PDB entry 8JUU | electron microscopy, 3.80 A resolution | chains A and M of the 16 polymer chains in the assembly

# Chain A
Molecule: LDL receptor related protein 2
Source organism: Rattus norvegicus
UniProt: A0A0G2K9W7 (A0A0G2K9W7_RAT); residues 1-4660 here = UniProt positions 1-4660
Amino-acid sequence (4660 residues; each row starts with the number of its first residue):
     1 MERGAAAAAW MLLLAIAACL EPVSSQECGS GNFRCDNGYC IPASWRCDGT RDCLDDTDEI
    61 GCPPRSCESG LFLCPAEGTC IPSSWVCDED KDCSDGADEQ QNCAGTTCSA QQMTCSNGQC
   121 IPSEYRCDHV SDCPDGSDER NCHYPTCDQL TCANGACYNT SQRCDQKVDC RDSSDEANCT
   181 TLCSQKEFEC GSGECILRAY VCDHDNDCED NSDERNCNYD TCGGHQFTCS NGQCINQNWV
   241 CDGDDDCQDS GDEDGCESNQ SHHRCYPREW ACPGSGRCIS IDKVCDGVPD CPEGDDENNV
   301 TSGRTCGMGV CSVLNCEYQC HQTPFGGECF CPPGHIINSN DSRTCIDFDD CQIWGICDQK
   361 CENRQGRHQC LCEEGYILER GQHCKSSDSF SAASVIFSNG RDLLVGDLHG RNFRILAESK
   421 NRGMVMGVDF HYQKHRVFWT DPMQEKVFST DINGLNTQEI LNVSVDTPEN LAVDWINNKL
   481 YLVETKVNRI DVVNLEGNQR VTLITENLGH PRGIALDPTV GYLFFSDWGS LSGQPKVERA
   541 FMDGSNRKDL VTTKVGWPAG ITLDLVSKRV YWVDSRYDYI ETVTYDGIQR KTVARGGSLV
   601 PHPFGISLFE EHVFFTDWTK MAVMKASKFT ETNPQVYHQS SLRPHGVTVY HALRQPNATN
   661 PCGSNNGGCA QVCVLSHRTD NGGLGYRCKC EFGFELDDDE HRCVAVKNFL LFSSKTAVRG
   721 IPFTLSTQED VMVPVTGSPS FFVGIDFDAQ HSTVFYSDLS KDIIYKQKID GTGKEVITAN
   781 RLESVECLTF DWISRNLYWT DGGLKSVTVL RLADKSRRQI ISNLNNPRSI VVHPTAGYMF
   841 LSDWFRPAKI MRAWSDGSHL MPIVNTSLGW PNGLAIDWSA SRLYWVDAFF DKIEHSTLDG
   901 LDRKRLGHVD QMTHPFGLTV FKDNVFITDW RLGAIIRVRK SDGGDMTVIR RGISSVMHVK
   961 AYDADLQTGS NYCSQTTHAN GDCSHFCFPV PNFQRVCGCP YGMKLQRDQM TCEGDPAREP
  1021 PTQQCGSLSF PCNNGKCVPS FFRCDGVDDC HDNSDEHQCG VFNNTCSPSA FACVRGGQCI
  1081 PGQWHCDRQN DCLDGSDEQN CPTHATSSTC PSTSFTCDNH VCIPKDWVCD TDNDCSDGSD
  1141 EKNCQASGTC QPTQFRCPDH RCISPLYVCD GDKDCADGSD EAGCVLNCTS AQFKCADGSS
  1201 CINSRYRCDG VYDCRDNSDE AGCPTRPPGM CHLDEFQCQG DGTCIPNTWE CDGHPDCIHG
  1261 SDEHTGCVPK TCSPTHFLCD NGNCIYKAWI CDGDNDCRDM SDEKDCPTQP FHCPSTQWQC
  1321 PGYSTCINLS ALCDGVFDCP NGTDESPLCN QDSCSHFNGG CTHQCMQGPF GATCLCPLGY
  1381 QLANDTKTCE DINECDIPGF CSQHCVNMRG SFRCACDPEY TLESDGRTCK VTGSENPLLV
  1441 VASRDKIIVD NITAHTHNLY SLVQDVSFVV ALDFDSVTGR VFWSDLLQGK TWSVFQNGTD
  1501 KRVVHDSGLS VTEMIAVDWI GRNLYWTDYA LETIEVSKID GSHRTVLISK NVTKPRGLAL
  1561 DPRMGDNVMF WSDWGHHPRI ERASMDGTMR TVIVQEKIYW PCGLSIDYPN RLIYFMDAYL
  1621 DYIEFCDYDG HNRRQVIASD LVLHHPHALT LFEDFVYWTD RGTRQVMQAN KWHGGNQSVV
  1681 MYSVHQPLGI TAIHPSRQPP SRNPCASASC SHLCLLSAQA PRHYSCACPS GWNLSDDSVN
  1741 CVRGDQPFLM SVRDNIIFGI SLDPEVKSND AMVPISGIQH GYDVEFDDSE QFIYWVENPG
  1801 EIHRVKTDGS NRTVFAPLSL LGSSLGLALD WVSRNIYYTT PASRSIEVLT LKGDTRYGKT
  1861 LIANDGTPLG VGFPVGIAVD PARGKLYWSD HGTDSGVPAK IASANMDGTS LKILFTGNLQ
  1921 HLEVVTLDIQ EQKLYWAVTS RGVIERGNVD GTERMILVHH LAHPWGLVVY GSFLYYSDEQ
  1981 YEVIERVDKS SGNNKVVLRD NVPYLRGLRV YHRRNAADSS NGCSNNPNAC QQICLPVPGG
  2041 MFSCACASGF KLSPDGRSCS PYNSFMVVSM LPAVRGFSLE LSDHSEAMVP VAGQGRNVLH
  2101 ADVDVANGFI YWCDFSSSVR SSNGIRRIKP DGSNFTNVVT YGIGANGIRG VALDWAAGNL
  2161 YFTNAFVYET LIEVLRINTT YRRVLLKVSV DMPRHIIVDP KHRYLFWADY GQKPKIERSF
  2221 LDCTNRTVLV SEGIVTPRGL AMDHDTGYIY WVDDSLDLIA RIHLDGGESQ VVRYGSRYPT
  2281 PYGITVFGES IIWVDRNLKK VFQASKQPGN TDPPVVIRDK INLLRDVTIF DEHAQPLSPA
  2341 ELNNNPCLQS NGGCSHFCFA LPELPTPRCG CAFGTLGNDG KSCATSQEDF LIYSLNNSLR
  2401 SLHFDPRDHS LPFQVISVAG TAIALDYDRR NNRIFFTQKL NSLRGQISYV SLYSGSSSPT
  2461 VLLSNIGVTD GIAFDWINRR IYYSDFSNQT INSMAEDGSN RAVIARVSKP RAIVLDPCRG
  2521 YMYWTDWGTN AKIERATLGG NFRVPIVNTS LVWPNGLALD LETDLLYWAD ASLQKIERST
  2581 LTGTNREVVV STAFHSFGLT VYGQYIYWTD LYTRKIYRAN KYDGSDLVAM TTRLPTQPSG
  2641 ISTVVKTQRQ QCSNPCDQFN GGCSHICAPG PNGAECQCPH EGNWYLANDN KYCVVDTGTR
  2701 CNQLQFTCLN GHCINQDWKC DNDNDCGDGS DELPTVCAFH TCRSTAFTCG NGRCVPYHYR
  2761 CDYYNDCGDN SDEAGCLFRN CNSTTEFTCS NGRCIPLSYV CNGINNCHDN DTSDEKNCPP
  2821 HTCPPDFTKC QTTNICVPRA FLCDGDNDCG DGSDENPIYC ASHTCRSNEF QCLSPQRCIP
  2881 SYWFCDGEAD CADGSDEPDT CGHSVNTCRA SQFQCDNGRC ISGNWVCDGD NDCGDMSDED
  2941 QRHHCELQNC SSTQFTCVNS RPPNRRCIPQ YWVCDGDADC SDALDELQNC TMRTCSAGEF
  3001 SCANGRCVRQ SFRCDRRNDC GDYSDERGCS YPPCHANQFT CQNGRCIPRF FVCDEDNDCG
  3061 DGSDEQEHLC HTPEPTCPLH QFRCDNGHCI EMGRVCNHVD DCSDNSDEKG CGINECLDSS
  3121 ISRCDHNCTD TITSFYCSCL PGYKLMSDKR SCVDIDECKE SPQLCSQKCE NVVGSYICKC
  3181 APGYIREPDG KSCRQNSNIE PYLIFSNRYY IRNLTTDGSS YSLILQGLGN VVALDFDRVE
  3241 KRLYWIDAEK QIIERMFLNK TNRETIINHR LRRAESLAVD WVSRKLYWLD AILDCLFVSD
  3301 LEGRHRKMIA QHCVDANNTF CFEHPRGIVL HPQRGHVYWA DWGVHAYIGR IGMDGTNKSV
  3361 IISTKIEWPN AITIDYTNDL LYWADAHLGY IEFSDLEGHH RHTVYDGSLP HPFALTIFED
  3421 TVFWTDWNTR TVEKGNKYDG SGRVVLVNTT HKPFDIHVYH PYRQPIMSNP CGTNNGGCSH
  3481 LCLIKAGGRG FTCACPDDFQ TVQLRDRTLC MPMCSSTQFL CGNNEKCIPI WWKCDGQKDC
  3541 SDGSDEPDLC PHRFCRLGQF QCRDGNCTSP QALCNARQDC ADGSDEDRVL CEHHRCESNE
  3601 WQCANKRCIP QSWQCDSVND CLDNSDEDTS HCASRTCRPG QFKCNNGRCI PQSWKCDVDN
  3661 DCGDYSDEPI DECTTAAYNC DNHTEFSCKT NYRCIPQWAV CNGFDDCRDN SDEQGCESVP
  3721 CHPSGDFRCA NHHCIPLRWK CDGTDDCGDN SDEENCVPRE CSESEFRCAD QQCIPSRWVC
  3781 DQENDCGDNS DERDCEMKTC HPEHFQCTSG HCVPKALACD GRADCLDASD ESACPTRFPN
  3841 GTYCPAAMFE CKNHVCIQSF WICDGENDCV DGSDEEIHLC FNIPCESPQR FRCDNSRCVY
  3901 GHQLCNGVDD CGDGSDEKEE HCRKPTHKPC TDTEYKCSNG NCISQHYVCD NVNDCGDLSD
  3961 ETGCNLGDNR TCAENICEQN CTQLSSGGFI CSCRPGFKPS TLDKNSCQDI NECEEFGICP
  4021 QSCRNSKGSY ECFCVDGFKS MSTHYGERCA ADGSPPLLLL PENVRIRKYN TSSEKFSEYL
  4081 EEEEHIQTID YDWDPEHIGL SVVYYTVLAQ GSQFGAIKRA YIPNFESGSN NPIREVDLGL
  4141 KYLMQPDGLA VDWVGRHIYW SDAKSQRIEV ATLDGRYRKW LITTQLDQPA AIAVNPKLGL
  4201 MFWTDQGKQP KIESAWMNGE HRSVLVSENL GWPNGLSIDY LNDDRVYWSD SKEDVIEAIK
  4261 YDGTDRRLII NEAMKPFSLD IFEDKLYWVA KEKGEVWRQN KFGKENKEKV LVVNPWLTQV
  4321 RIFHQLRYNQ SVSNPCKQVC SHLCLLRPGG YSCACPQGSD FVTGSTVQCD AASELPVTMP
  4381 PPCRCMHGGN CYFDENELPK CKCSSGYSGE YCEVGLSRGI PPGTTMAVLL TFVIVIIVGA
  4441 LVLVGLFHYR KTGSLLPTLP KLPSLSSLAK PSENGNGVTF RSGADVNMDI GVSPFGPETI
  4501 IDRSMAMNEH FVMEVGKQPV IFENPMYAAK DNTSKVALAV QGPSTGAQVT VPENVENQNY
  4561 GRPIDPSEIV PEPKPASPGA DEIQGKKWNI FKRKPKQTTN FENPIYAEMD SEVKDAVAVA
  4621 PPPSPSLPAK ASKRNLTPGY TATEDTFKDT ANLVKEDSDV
Unresolved in the structure: 1-26, 105-185, 4416-4660
Disulfide bonds: Cys-28/Cys-40, Cys-35/Cys-53, Cys-47/Cys-62, Cys-67/Cys-80, Cys-74/Cys-93, Cys-87/Cys-103, Cys-190/Cys-208, Cys-222/Cys-234, Cys-229/Cys-247, Cys-241/Cys-256, Cys-265/Cys-278, Cys-272/Cys-291, Cys-285/Cys-306, Cys-311/Cys-320, Cys-316/Cys-329, Cys-331/Cys-345, Cys-351/Cys-361, Cys-357/Cys-370, Cys-372/Cys-384, Cys-662/Cys-673, Cys-669/Cys-688, Cys-690/Cys-703, Cys-973/Cys-987, Cys-983/Cys-997, Cys-999/Cys-1012, Cys-1025/Cys-1037, Cys-1032/Cys-1050, Cys-1044/Cys-1059, Cys-1066/Cys-1079, Cys-1073/Cys-1092, Cys-1086/Cys-1101, Cys-1110/Cys-1122, Cys-1117/Cys-1135, Cys-1129/Cys-1144, Cys-1150/Cys-1162, Cys-1157/Cys-1175, Cys-1169/Cys-1184, Cys-1188/Cys-1201, Cys-1195/Cys-1214, Cys-1208/Cys-1223, Cys-1231/Cys-1244, Cys-1238/Cys-1257, Cys-1251/Cys-1267, Cys-1272/Cys-1284, Cys-1279/Cys-1297, Cys-1291/Cys-1306, Cys-1313/Cys-1326, Cys-1320/Cys-1339, Cys-1333/Cys-1349, Cys-1354/Cys-1365, Cys-1361/Cys-1374, Cys-1376/Cys-1389, Cys-1395/Cys-1405, Cys-1401/Cys-1414, Cys-1416/Cys-1429, Cys-1710/Cys-1726, Cys-1728/Cys-1741, Cys-2023/Cys-2034, Cys-2030/Cys-2044, Cys-2046/Cys-2059, Cys-2347/Cys-2358, Cys-2354/Cys-2369, Cys-2371/Cys-2383, Cys-2518/Cys-2652, Cys-2656/Cys-2667, Cys-2663/Cys-2676, Cys-2678/Cys-2693, Cys-2701/Cys-2713, Cys-2708/Cys-2726, Cys-2720/Cys-2737, Cys-2742/Cys-2754, Cys-2749/Cys-2767, Cys-2761/Cys-2776, Cys-2781/Cys-2794, Cys-2789/Cys-2807, Cys-2801/Cys-2818, Cys-2823/Cys-2836, Cys-2830/Cys-2849, Cys-2843/Cys-2860, Cys-2865/Cys-2878, Cys-2872/Cys-2891, Cys-2885/Cys-2901, Cys-2908/Cys-2920, Cys-2915/Cys-2933, Cys-2927/Cys-2945, Cys-2950/Cys-2967, Cys-2957/Cys-2980, Cys-2974/Cys-2990, Cys-2995/Cys-3007, Cys-3002/Cys-3020, Cys-3014/Cys-3029, Cys-3034/Cys-3046, Cys-3041/Cys-3059, Cys-3053/Cys-3070, Cys-3077/Cys-3089, Cys-3084/Cys-3102, Cys-3096/Cys-3111, Cys-3116/Cys-3128, Cys-3124/Cys-3137, Cys-3139/Cys-3152, Cys-3158/Cys-3169, Cys-3165/Cys-3178, Cys-3180/Cys-3193, Cys-3313/Cys-3321, Cys-3471/Cys-3482, Cys-3478/Cys-3493, Cys-3495/Cys-3510, Cys-3514/Cys-3527, Cys-3521/Cys-3540, Cys-3534/Cys-3550, Cys-3555/Cys-3567, Cys-3562/Cys-3580, Cys-3574/Cys-3591, Cys-3596/Cys-3608, Cys-3603/Cys-3621, Cys-3615/Cys-3632, Cys-3637/Cys-3649, Cys-3644/Cys-3662, Cys-3656/Cys-3673, Cys-3680/Cys-3694, Cys-3688/Cys-3707, Cys-3701/Cys-3716, Cys-3721/Cys-3734, Cys-3729/Cys-3747, Cys-3741/Cys-3756, Cys-3761/Cys-3773, Cys-3768/Cys-3786, Cys-3780/Cys-3795, Cys-3800/Cys-3812, Cys-3807/Cys-3825, Cys-3819/Cys-3834, Cys-3844/Cys-3856, Cys-3851/Cys-3869, Cys-3863/Cys-3880, Cys-3885/Cys-3898, Cys-3893/Cys-3911, Cys-3905/Cys-3922, Cys-3930/Cys-3942, Cys-3937/Cys-3955, Cys-3949/Cys-3964, Cys-3972/Cys-3981, Cys-3977/Cys-3991, Cys-3993/Cys-4007, Cys-4013/Cys-4023, Cys-4019/Cys-4032, Cys-4034/Cys-4049, Cys-4336/Cys-4344, Cys-4340/Cys-4353, Cys-4355/Cys-4369, Cys-4383/Cys-4391, Cys-4385/Cys-4401, Cys-4403/Cys-4412
Covalently attached groups: 2-acetamido-2-deoxy-alpha-D-galactopyranose (A2G) linked to Thr-221, Thr-1022, Thr-1065, Thr-1109, Thr-1149, Thr-1225, Thr-1271, Thr-2741, Thr-3636, Thr-3799, Thr-3836; N-acetylglucosamine (NAG) linked to Asn-340, Asn-462, Asn-657, Asn-865, Asn-1063, Asn-1187, Asn-1384, Asn-1451, Asn-1497, Asn-1551, Asn-1676, Asn-1733, Asn-1811, Asn-2134, Asn-2178, Asn-2225, Asn-2396, Asn-2488, Asn-2548, Asn-2782, Asn-2810, Asn-3127, Asn-3213, Asn-3259, Asn-3317, Asn-3357, Asn-3448, Asn-3566, Asn-3682, Asn-3840, Asn-3980, Asn-4070, Asn-4329
Metal / ion sites: Ca2+ site 1: Trp-45, Asp-48, Thr-50, Asp-52, Asp-58, Glu-59; Ca2+ site 2: Trp-85, Asp-88, Asp-90, Asp-92, Asp-98, Glu-99; Ca2+ site 3: Tyr-200, Asp-203, Asp-205, Asp-207, Asp-213, Glu-214; Ca2+ site 4: Trp-239, Asp-242, Asp-244, Asp-246, Asp-252, Glu-253; Ca2+ site 5: Lys-283, Asp-286, Val-288, Asp-290, Asp-296, Glu-297; Ca2+ site 6: Ser-575, Asp-578, Pro-601, Thr-1131; Ca2+ site 7: Ala-888, Asp-891, Thr-913; Ca2+ site 8: Phe-1042, Asp-1045, Val-1047, Asp-1049, Asp-1055, Glu-1056; Ca2+ site 9: Trp-1084, Asp-1087, Gln-1089, Asp-1091, Asp-1097, Glu-1098; Ca2+ site 10: Trp-1127, Asp-1130, Asp-1132, Asp-1134, Asp-1140, Glu-1141; Ca2+ site 11: Tyr-1167, Asp-1170, Asp-1172, Asp-1174, Asp-1180, Glu-1181; Ca2+ site 12: Tyr-1206, Asp-1209, Val-1211, Asp-1213, Asp-1219, Glu-1220; 32 more Ca2+ sites not listed; 1 more Ni2+ sites not listed

# Chain M
Molecule: unclear peptide
Source organism: Rattus norvegicus
Amino-acid sequence (6 residues; numbered 1 to 6; the number before each row is that of its first residue; X marks 6 residues of unknown identity (built as UNK)):
     1 XXXXXX

# How chain A and chain M interact
Chain A residues in contact with chain M, 7 residues: Met-443, Glu-469, Arg-512, Trp-528, Trp-557, Trp-618, Arg-643

# In short
No residue of chain A is in contact with chain M. Covalently linked N-acetylglucosamine: at Asn-340(A),
Asn-462(A), Asn-657(A), Asn-865(A), Asn-1063(A) and Asn-1187(A) and 27 more.
2-acetamido-2-deoxy-alpha-D-galactopyranose is covalently linked to Thr-221(A), Thr-1022(A), Thr-1065(A),
Thr-1109(A), Thr-1149(A) and Thr-1225(A) and 5 more.
Chain A is LDL receptor related protein 2 and chain M is unclear peptide, both from Rattus norvegicus; the
structure, rat megalin, was determined by electron microscopy (same publication as 8JUT, 8JX8, 8JX9, 8JXA,
8JXB, 8JXC and 5 further entries).
